Entry 2HAR (X-ray diffraction, 1.90 A resolution); this record covers chain A.

== Chain A ==
Name: Vitamin D3 receptor
Source organism: Homo sapiens
Notes: fragment: Ligand binding domain
UniProt: P11473 (VDR_HUMAN); numbering as in UniProt; present here: 118-164, 216-427
Chain sequence (263 residues; row label = number of the first residue in the row; note: 51 numbers in that range are skipped by the numbering (no residue carries them; nothing is unmodelled there)):
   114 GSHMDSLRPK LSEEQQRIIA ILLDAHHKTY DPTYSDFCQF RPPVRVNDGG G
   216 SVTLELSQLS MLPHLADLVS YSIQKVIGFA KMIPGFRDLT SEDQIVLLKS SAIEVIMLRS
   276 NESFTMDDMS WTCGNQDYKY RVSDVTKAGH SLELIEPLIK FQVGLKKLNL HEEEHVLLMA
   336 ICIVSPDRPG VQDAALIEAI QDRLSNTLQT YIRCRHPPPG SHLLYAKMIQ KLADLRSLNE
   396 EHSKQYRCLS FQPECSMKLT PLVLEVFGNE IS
Disordered / not traced: 114-118, 373-374, 424-427
Construct notes: cloning artifact (114-117)
Residues lining bound ligands: OCC (2alpha-(3-hydroxypropoxy)-1alpha,25-dihydroxyvitamin d3): Thr142, Tyr143, Asp144, Tyr147, Phe150, Leu227, Leu230, Leu233, Val234, Tyr236, Ser237, Lys240, Ile268, Ile271, Met272, Arg274, Ser275, Ser278, Trp286, Cys288, Tyr295, Val300, His305, Leu309, Leu313, His397, Tyr401, Leu404, Leu414, Val418, Phe422

== Summary ==
Ligands of chain A: compound OCC.
Chain A is Vitamin D3 receptor (Homo sapiens); the structure, Crystal structure of VDR LBD in complex with 2
alpha-(3-hydroxy-1-propoxy) calcitriol, was determined by X-ray diffraction, deposited together with 2HAM,
2HAS, 2HB7 and 2HB8.
